Entry 7U96 (electron microscopy, 2.14 A resolution); this record covers chains A and F of the 60 polymer chains in the assembly.

# Chain A (and F)
Name: Capsid protein
Source organism: Snake adeno-associated virus
Notes: chain F of this document is another copy of the same molecule, construct and numbering; everything in this record applies to it too
Reference sequence: Q6V7U2 (Q6V7U2_9VIRU); numbering as in UniProt (aligned over 214-726)
Sequence (513 residues; row label = number of the first residue in the row):
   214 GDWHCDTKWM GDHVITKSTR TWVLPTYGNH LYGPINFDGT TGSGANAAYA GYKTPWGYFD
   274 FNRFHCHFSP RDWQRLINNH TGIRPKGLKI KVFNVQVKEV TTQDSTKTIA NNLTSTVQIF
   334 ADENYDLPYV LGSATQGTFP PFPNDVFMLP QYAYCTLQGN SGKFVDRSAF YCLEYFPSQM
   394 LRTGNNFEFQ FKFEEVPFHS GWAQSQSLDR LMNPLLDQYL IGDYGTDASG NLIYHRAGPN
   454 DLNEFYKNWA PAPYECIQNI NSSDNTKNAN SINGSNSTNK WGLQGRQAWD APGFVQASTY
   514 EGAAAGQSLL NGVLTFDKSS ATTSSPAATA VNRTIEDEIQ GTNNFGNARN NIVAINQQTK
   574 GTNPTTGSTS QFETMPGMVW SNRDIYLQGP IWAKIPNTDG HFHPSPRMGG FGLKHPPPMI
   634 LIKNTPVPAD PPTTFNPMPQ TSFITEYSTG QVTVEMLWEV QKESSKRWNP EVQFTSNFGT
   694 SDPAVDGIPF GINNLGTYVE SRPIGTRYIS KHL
From the paper describing this entry:
  - conformationally variable residues (side-chain flip): R288, K299, K304, L326, R395, K627

# How chain A and chain F interact
Pairs across the interface (59; chain A residue first):
  S282(A) with W681(F)
  P283(A) with W681(F); P683(F)
  R284(A) with E676(F), salt bridge; S678(F); R680(F); W681(F), hydrogen bond (backbone-backbone); N682(F); E684(F), salt bridge
  Q287(A) with P683(F); E684(F), hydrogen bond (side chain-backbone); Q686(F)
  R288(A) with E676(F), salt bridge; S678(F)
  N291(A) with Q686(F)
  N292(A) with N292(F), hydrogen bond
  P354(A) with W681(F)
  P356(A) with W681(F)
  E676(A) with R284(F), salt bridge; R288(F), salt bridge
  S678(A) with R284(F); R288(F)
  R680(A) with R284(F)
  W681(A) with S282(F); P283(F); R284(F), hydrogen bond (backbone-backbone); P354(F); P356(F); F703(F); Y711(F), hydrogen bond
  N682(A) with R284(F); I701(F); P702(F)
  P683(A) with P283(F); Q287(F); S689(F); F703(F)
  E684(A) with R284(F), salt bridge; Q287(F), hydrogen bond (backbone-side chain); T688(F); S689(F), hydrogen bond (backbone-backbone)
  V685(A) with T688(F); S689(F), hydrogen bond (backbone-side chain)
  Q686(A) with Q287(F); N291(F); F687(F); T688(F), hydrogen bond (backbone-side chain)
  F687(A) with Q686(F)
  T688(A) with E684(F); V685(F); Q686(F), hydrogen bond (side chain-backbone)
  S689(A) with P683(F); E684(F), hydrogen bond (backbone-backbone); V685(F), hydrogen bond (side chain-backbone)
  I701(A) with N682(F)
  P702(A) with N682(F)
  F703(A) with W681(F); P683(F)
  Y711(A) with W681(F), hydrogen bond

# In short
Chain A and chain F each contribute 25 residues to their interface, with 13 hydrogen bonds and 6 salt bridges.
Polar contacts include R284(A)-E676(F), R284(A)-E684(F) and R288(A)-E676(F). The paper reports conformational
variability at R288(A), K299(A) and K304(A) among others.
Both chains are Capsid protein (Snake adeno-associated virus). Entry 7U96 (SAAV pH 5.5 capsid structure) was
determined by electron microscopy together with 7U94, 7U95 and 7U97 from the same study.
